PDB entry 8SP2 | X-ray diffraction, 2.20 A resolution | chains E and I of the 3 polymer chains in the assembly

== Chain E ==
Name: metformin hydrolase subunit B
Source organism: Pseudomonas mendocina
Amino-acid sequence (348 residues; row label = number of the first residue in the row):
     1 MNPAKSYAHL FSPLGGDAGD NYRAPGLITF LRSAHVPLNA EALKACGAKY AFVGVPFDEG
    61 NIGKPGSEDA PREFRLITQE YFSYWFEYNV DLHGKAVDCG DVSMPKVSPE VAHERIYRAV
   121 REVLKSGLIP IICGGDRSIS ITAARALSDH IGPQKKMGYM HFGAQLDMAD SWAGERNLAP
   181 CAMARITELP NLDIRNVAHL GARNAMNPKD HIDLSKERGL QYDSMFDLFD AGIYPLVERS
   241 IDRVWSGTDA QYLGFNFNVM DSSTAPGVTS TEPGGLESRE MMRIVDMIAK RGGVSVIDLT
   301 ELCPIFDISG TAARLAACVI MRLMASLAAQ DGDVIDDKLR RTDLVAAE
Not modelled in the structure: 1-5, 17-23, 344-348

== Chain I ==
Name: metformin hydrolase subunit A
Source organism: Pseudomonas mendocina
Amino-acid sequence (364 residues; numbered 1 to 364; the number before each row is that of its first residue):
     1 MGLDRKTETA KWQFTPHQHR GPAEQFGEND HIYSPKLHNG SFKSRGLATF MGAPYCPPDR
    61 HKIREMGAKI CFLAVPWDQG QIVRAGASQG AAALRDATTQ YFPYMFEYDV DLLSFFRVVD
   121 CGDVPTVPGN NIKSQEYTAD YVTECLEGGA KVILFGGDHS LPIPGAKALS RFTGSGKMGY
   181 LHVDCHLDAA PDWAGNLITN CSGAPRALDL PNCNARNMAH MGSRNGLNPK DWWDFYVDNE
   241 IRVVTMSEMI ERGLEVCANE IFERVKKDTD SLYFTWDTDS IDISCMPGNS APECYGLKGR
   301 EVIQLARIAG RHGCDILDIV EFCPYFDPSQ IGAKMTVNMI YHYLGSRAQT LRQQGKQPEN
   361 LYFQ
Not modelled in the structure: 1-10, 357-364
Metal / ion sites: Ni2+ site 1: H159, D184, D188, D277; Ni2+ site 2: D184, H186, D277, D279
What the authors report for this chain:
  - mutagenesis - D188N, N200A, C201S: decreased catalytic activity
  - catalytic residues: D188, N200 (proposed by the authors, not directly observed)
  - catalytic residues: E321 (citing earlier work)

== Interface between chain E and chain I ==
Contacting residue pairs - 65 pairs, chain E then chain I:
  L10(E) - P229(I)
  L10(E) - K230(I)  hydrogen bond (backbone-backbone)
  F11(E) - P229(I)  hydrophobic
  F11(E) - K230(I)
  F11(E) - D231(I)
  F11(E) - D234(I)
  S12(E) - A190(I)
  S12(E) - D192(I)
  S12(E) - W193(I)
  S12(E) - P229(I)
  S12(E) - D231(I)  hydrogen bond
  S12(E) - W232(I)  hydrogen bond
  P13(E) - W193(I)
  P13(E) - A194(I)  hydrogen bond (backbone-backbone)
  L14(E) - A194(I)
  L14(E) - G195(I)  hydrogen bond (backbone-backbone)
  G15(E) - A194(I)
  E80(E) - L227(I)
  Y81(E) - E293(I)
  F82(E) - W193(I)  hydrophobic
  F82(E) - G226(I)  hydrogen bond (backbone-backbone)
  F82(E) - P229(I)  hydrophobic
  Y84(E) - G226(I)
  Y84(E) - N228(I)
  Y84(E) - K230(I)
  W85(E) - N225(I)
  W85(E) - G226(I)
  F86(E) - S223(I)
  F86(E) - N225(I)
  F86(E) - N228(I)
  F86(E) - W233(I)  hydrophobic
  E87(E) - R224(I)
  E87(E) - N225(I)  hydrogen bond (side chain-backbone)
  E87(E) - S247(I)
  S263(E) - S284(I)
  E277(E) - K298(I)  salt bridge
  S278(E) - D282(I)  hydrogen bond
  S278(E) - Y295(I)  hydrogen bond (side chain-backbone)
  R279(E) - M246(I)
  R279(E) - I250(I)
  R279(E) - Y295(I)
  R279(E) - G296(I)  hydrogen bond (side chain-backbone)
  R279(E) - K298(I)
  R279(E) - E301(I)  salt bridge
  M282(E) - C294(I)  hydrophobic
  M282(E) - Y295(I)  hydrophobic
  S309(E) - P287(I)  hydrogen bond (side chain-backbone)
  S309(E) - P292(I)
  T311(E) - I283(I)
  R314(E) - P292(I)
  C318(E) - N225(I)  hydrogen bond
  C318(E) - C294(I)  hydrophobic
  R322(E) - N225(I)
  R322(E) - Y295(I)
  D336(E) - K230(I)
  D337(E) - K230(I)  hydrogen bond (backbone-side chain)
  L339(E) - K230(I)  hydrogen bond (backbone-side chain)
  L339(E) - D234(I)
  R340(E) - K230(I)
  R340(E) - D234(I)  salt bridge
  R340(E) - V237(I)
  R340(E) - D238(I)  salt bridge
  R341(E) - P191(I)
  R341(E) - D192(I)  salt bridge
  R341(E) - D231(I)
Other interface residues (no listed pair), chain E (32 interface residues in all): T264, I308, L315, I335
Other interface residues (no listed pair), chain I (37 interface residues in all): L187, T245, P328

== Summary ==
Chain E and chain I form an interface of 32 and 37 residues respectively; the contacts include 14 hydrogen
bonds and 5 salt bridges. Polar pairs include E277(E)-K298(I), R279(E)-E301(I) and R340(E)-D234(I). From the
paper: catalytic residues D188(I), N200(I) and E321(I); D188N, N200A and C201S of chain I reduce catalytic
activity.
Chain E is metformin hydrolase subunit B and chain I is metformin hydrolase subunit A, both from Pseudomonas
mendocina; the structure, Crystal structure of metformin hydrolase (MfmAB) from Pseudomonas mendocina sp.
MET-2 apo form, was determined by X-ray diffraction, deposited together with 8SNF and 8SNK.
